5IYZ - chains A and E of the 6 polymer chains in the assembly; structure by X-ray diffraction, 1.80 A resolution.

# Chain A
Name: Tubulin alpha-1B chain
Organism: Bos taurus
Reference sequence: P81947 (TBA1B_BOVIN); numbering as in UniProt (aligned over 1-451)
Sequence (451 residues; each row starts with the number of its first residue):
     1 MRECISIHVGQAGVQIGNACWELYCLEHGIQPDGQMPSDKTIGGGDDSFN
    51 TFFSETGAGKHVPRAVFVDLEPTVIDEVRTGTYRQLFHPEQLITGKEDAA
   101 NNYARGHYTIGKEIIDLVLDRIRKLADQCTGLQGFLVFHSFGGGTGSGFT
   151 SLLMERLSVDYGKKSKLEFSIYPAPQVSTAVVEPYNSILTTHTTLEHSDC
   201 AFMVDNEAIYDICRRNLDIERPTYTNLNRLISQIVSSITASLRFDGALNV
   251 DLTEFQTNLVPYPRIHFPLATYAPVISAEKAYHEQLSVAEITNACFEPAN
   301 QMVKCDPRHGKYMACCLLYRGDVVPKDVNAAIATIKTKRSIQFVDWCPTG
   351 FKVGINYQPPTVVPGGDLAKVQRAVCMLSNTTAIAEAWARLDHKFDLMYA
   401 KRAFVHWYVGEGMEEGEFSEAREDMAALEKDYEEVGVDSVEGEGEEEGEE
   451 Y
Not modelled in the structure: 438-451
Ion coordination: Ca2+: Asp39, Thr41, Gly44, Glu55
Residues lining bound ligands: GTP (guanosine-5'-triphosphate): Gly10, Gln11, Ala12, Gln15, Ile16, Asp69, Asp98, Ala99, Ala100, Asn101, Ser140, Gly142, Gly143, Gly144, Thr145, Gly146, Ile171, Pro173, Val177, Ser178, Thr179, Glu183, Asn206, Ile209, Tyr224, Leu227, Asn228, Ile231
What the authors report for this chain:
  - binding site for the ligand 4Q5: Asn329

# Chain E
Name: Stathmin-4
Organism: Rattus norvegicus
Reference sequence: P63043 (STMN4_RAT); residues 5-145 here correspond to UniProt positions 49-189 (UniProt number = residue number + 44)
Sequence (143 residues; row label = number of the first residue in the row):
     3 MADMEVIELNKCTSGQSFEVILKPPSFDGVPEFNASLPRRRDPSLEEIQK
    53 KLEAAEERRKYQEAELLKHLAEKREHEREVIQKAIEENNNFIKMAKEKLA
   103 QKMESNKENREAHLAAMLERLQEKDKHAEEVRKNKELKEEASR
Not modelled in the structure: 3-5, 29-43, 144-145
Construct notes: initiating methionine (3); expression tag (4)

# Interface between chain A and chain E
Contacting residue pairs (63; chain A residue first):
  His107(A) - Leu54(E)
  Tyr108(A) - Lys53(E)
  Tyr108(A) - Ala57(E)  hydrophobic
  Tyr108(A) - Arg61(E)
  Thr109(A) - Arg61(E)  hydrogen bond
  Lys112(A) - Leu54(E)
  Lys112(A) - Glu55(E)
  Lys112(A) - Glu58(E)  salt bridge
  Leu152(A) - Ile50(E)  hydrophobic
  Glu155(A) - Ile50(E)
  Arg156(A) - Leu47(E)
  Arg156(A) - Ile50(E)
  Arg156(A) - Gln51(E)
  Val159(A) - Pro45(E)
  Val159(A) - Leu47(E)  hydrophobic
  His197(A) - Asp44(E)
  His197(A) - Pro45(E)
  Asp245(A) - Cys14(E)
  Asp245(A) - Ser16(E)
  Ala247(A) - Asn12(E)
  Ala247(A) - Ser19(E)
  Leu248(A) - Ser19(E)
  Pro325(A) - Gln18(E)
  Pro325(A) - Phe20(E)  hydrophobic
  Asn329(A) - Met6(E)
  Asn329(A) - Val8(E)
  Asn329(A) - Phe20(E)
  Asn329(A) - Val22(E)
  Ile332(A) - Met6(E)  hydrophobic
  Ile332(A) - Val22(E)  hydrophobic
  Ala333(A) - Met6(E)
  Lys336(A) - Leu24(E)
  Asp345(A) - Pro27(E)
  Asp345(A) - Ser28(E)  hydrogen bond (backbone-backbone)
  Cys347(A) - Pro27(E)
  Pro348(A) - Lys25(E)
  Pro348(A) - Pro27(E)
  Thr349(A) - Ile23(E)
  Thr349(A) - Leu24(E)  hydrogen bond (backbone-backbone)
  Thr349(A) - Lys25(E)  hydrogen bond (backbone-backbone)
  Gly350(A) - Val22(E)
  Phe351(A) - Glu21(E)
  Phe351(A) - Val22(E)  hydrogen bond (backbone-backbone)
  Lys352(A) - Phe20(E)
  Lys352(A) - Glu21(E)
  Val353(A) - Ser19(E)
  Val353(A) - Phe20(E)  hydrogen bond (backbone-backbone)
  Gly354(A) - Gln18(E)
  Ile355(A) - Gly17(E)
  Ile355(A) - Gln18(E)  hydrogen bond (backbone-backbone)
  Asn356(A) - Ser16(E)
  Tyr357(A) - Thr15(E)
  Tyr357(A) - Ser16(E)  hydrogen bond (backbone-backbone)
  Tyr357(A) - Gly17(E)
  Tyr357(A) - Gln18(E)  hydrogen bond
  Val409(A) - Gln64(E)  hydrogen bond (backbone-side chain)
  Gly410(A) - Arg61(E)
  Gly410(A) - Gln64(E)
  Glu411(A) - Arg61(E)  hydrogen bond (backbone-side chain)
  Gly412(A) - Ala57(E)
  Gly412(A) - Arg60(E)  hydrogen bond (backbone-side chain)
  Gly412(A) - Arg61(E)
  Glu414(A) - Arg60(E)  salt bridge
Interface residues without a listed pair, chain A (38 interface residues in all): Glu113, Gly246, Val328, Trp346
Interface residues without a listed pair, chain E (33 interface residues in all): Leu11, Pro26, Ser46

# Summary
38 residues of chain A and 33 residues of chain E are in contact; the contacts include 12 hydrogen bonds and 2
salt bridges. Polar contacts include Lys112(A)-Glu58(E), Glu414(A)-Arg60(E) and Thr109(A)-Arg61(E). Bound to
chain A: GTP. Asp39(A), Thr41(A), Gly44(A) and Glu55(A) coordinate Ca2+. From the paper: a binding site for
the ligand 4Q5 at Asn329(A).
Chain A is Tubulin alpha-1B chain (Bos taurus) and chain E is Stathmin-4 (Rattus norvegicus); the structure,
Tubulin-MMAE complex, was determined by X-ray diffraction, deposited together with 5J2T and 5J2U.
